Entry 4IVZ (X-ray diffraction, 3.10 A resolution); this record covers chains B and D of the 4 polymer chains in the assembly.

[Chain B]
Molecule: Regulatory protein
Organism: Enterobacter sp
UniProt: Q8GGH0 (Q8GGH0_9ENTR); numbering as in UniProt (aligned over 1-79)
Chain sequence (82 residues; each row starts with the number of its first residue; numbers below 1 keep their minus sign (Gly-2 is residue -2)):
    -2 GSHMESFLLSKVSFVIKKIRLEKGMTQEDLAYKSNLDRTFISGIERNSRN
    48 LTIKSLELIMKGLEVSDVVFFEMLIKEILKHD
Disordered / not traced: -2 to 1, 78-79
Differences from the reference sequence: expression tag (-2 to 0); engineered mutation Phe37 (Tyr in Q8GGH0)
From the paper describing this entry:
  - mutagenesis - Y37F, R46A (30 fold), S52A (5 fold): decreased binding to the 19-nt DNA strand
  - mutagenesis - T36A: abolished binding to the 19-nt DNA strand
  - binding site for the 19-nt DNA strand: Arg35, Thr36, Ser52
  - binding site for the 19-nt DNA strand: Arg46
  - specificity-determining residues: Thr36, Arg46

[Chain D]
Molecule: 19-nt DNA strand
Sequence (19 nucleotides; each row starts with the number of its first residue):
     1 TTGTCGACTATAGTCTACA

[How chain B and chain D interact]
Contacting residue pairs (13):
  Arg17(B) - DT2(D)  salt bridge to the phosphate
  Thr23(B) - DT2(D)  hydrogen bond to the phosphate
  Gln24(B) - DT2(D)  hydrogen bond to the phosphate
  Gln24(B) - DG3(D)  hydrogen bond to the phosphate
  Arg35(B) - DG3(D)  hydrogen bond to the base
  Arg35(B) - DT4(D)  base contact
  Thr36(B) - DT4(D)  base contact
  Thr36(B) - DC5(D)  base contact
  Ser39(B) - DG3(D)  phosphate contact
  Ser39(B) - DT4(D)  base contact
  Arg43(B) - DG3(D)  salt bridge to the phosphate
  Asn44(B) - DT4(D)  hydrogen bond to the phosphate
  Thr49(B) - DA12(D)  sugar contact
Also at the interface, not in a pair above, chain B (11 interface residues in all): Met22, Glu25
Also at the interface, not in a pair above, chain D (6 interface residues in all): DT1

[Summary]
11 residues of chain B and 6 residues of chain D are in contact, with 5 hydrogen bonds and 2 salt bridges.
Among the polar pairs are Arg35(B)-DG3(D), Thr23(B)-DT2(D) and Gln24(B)-DT2(D). The paper reports a binding
site for the 19-nt DNA strand at Arg35(B), Thr36(B) and Ser52(B) among others; Y37F, R46A and S52A of chain B
reduce binding to the 19-nt DNA strand.
Here chain B is Regulatory protein (Enterobacter sp) and chain D is a 19-nt DNA strand. Entry 4IVZ (A Y37F
mutant of C.Esp1396I bound to its highest affinity operator site OM) was determined by X-ray diffraction.
